7K60 - chains C and I of the 13 polymer chains in the assembly; structure by electron microscopy, 3.12 A resolution.

== Chain C ==
Name: Histone H2A type 1-B/E
Organism: Homo sapiens
UniProt: P04908 (H2A1B_HUMAN); residues 0-129 here correspond to UniProt positions 1-130 (UniProt number = residue number + 1)
Chain sequence (130 residues; row label = number of the first residue in the row; numbering starts at 0):
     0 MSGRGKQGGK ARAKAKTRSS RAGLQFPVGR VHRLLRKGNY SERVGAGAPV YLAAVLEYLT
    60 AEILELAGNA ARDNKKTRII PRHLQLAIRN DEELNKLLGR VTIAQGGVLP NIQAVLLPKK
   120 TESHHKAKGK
Not modelled in the structure: 0-9, 119-129
UniProt features mapped onto this chain:
  - modified residue: Ser1 (N-acetylserine), Arg3 (Citrulline), Lys5 (N6-(2-hydroxyisobutyryl)lysine), Lys9 (N6-(2-hydroxyisobutyryl)lysine), Lys13 (N6-(beta-hydroxybutyryl)lysine), Lys36 (N6-(2-hydroxyisobutyryl)lysine), Lys74 (N6-(2-hydroxyisobutyryl)lysine), Lys75 (N6-(2-hydroxyisobutyryl)lysine), Lys95 (N6-(2-hydroxyisobutyryl)lysine), Gln104 (N5-methylglutamine), Lys118 (N6-(2-hydroxyisobutyryl)lysine), Lys119 (N6-crotonyllysine), Thr120 (Phosphothreonine), Lys125 (N6-crotonyllysine)
  - cross-link (Glycyl lysine isopeptide (Lys-Gly)): Lys13 (interchain with G-Cter in ubiquitin), Lys15 (interchain with G-Cter in ubiquitin), Lys119 (interchain with G-Cter in ubiquitin)

== Chain I ==
Molecule: 197-nt DNA strand
Organism: Homo sapiens
Sequence (197 nucleotides; numbered 1 to 197; the number before each row is that of its first residue):
     1 GGGCTGGACC CTATACGCGG CCGCCCTGGA GAATCCCGGT GCCGAGGCCG CTCAATTGGT
    61 CGTAGACAGC TCTAGCACCG CTTAAACGCA CGTACGCGCT GTCCCCCGCG TTTTAACCGC
   121 CAAGGGGATT ACTCCCTAGT CTCCAGGCAC GTGTCAGATA TATACATCCT GTGCATGTAT
   181 TGAACAGCGA CCACCCC

== Interface between chain C and chain I ==
Contacting residue pairs (22; chain C residue first):
  Arg11(C) with DT142(I), hydrogen bond to the base; DC143(I), hydrogen bond to the base
  Lys13(C) with DA145(I), phosphate contact; DG146(I), salt bridge to the phosphate
  Ala14(C) with DA145(I), hydrogen bond to the phosphate; DG146(I), phosphate contact
  Thr16(C) with DG146(I), sugar contact
  Arg29(C) with DG147(I), phosphate contact; DC148(I), salt bridge to the phosphate
  Arg35(C) with DA138(I), phosphate contact
  Arg42(C) with DT137(I), hydrogen bond to the sugar; DA138(I), phosphate contact
  Val43(C) with DT137(I), sugar contact; DA138(I), hydrogen bond to the phosphate
  Gly44(C) with DT137(I), phosphate contact
  Ala45(C) with DT137(I), hydrogen bond to the phosphate
  Lys75(C) with DG157(I), phosphate contact; DA158(I), salt bridge to the phosphate
  Thr76(C) with DA156(I), hydrogen bond to the phosphate; DG157(I), hydrogen bond to the phosphate
  Arg77(C) with DA156(I), sugar contact; DG157(I), hydrogen bond to the phosphate
Also at the interface, not in a pair above, chain C (17 interface residues in all): Ala12, His31, Glu41, Lys74
Also at the interface, not in a pair above, chain I (12 interface residues in all): DC144

== Summary ==
17 residues of chain C face 12 of chain I across their interface, with 9 hydrogen bonds and 3 salt bridges.
Polar pairs include Arg11(C)-DT142(I), Arg11(C)-DC143(I) and Arg42(C)-DT137(I).
Here chain C is Histone H2A type 1-B/E and chain I is a 197-nt DNA strand, both from Homo sapiens. Entry 7K60
(Cryo-EM structure of a chromatosome containing human linker histone H1.10) was determined by electron
microscopy, deposited together with 7K5X, 7K5Y, 7K61 and 7K63.
